PDB entry 2RMU | X-ray diffraction, 3.00 A resolution | chains 1 and 4 of the 4 polymer chains in the assembly

[Chain 1]
Name: Human rhinovirus 14 coat protein (subunit VP1)
Organism: Human rhinovirus 14
UniProtKB: P03303 (POLG_HRV14); residues 1-289 here correspond to UniProt positions 567-855 (UniProt number = residue number + 566)
Chain sequence (289 residues; row label = number of the first residue in the row):
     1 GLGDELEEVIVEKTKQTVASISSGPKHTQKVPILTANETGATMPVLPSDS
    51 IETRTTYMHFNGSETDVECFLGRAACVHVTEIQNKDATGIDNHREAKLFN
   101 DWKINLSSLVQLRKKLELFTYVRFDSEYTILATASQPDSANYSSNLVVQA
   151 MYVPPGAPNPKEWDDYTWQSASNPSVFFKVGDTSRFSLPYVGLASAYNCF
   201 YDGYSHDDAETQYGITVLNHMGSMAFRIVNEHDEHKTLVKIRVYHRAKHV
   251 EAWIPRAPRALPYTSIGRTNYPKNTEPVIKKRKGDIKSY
Disordered / not traced: 1-16
Construct notes: conflict L188 (Val755 in P03303)

[Chain 4]
Name: Human rhinovirus 14 coat protein (subunit VP4)
Organism: Human rhinovirus 14
UniProtKB: P03303 (POLG_HRV14); residue numbers follow UniProt; this construct covers 1-68
Chain sequence (68 residues; numbered 1 to 68; the number before each row is that of its first residue):
     1 GAQVSTQKSGSHENQNILTNGSNQTFTVINYYKDAASTSSAGQSLSMDPS
    51 KFTEPVKDLMLKGAPALN
Disordered / not traced: 1-28

[Interface between chain 1 and chain 4]
Pairs across the interface (41; chain 1 residue first):
  K30(1) - G63(4)
  V31(1) - G63(4)
  P32(1) - K62(4)
  P32(1) - G63(4)
  T35(1) - A66(4)
  A36(1) - A66(4)
  A36(1) - L67(4)  hydrophobic
  T39(1) - V56(4)
  T39(1) - M60(4)
  A41(1) - T53(4)
  A41(1) - V56(4)  hydrophobic
  A41(1) - M60(4)  hydrophobic
  T42(1) - T53(4)  hydrogen bond (backbone-backbone)
  M43(1) - E54(4)
  M43(1) - M60(4)  hydrophobic
  P44(1) - E54(4)
  P44(1) - K62(4)
  D49(1) - K62(4)  salt bridge
  N61(1) - Q43(4)
  G62(1) - Q43(4)
  S63(1) - Q43(4)
  D66(1) - Q43(4)
  D66(1) - S44(4)  hydrogen bond (side chain-backbone)
  D66(1) - L45(4)
  E68(1) - S40(4)  hydrogen bond
  E68(1) - A41(4)  hydrogen bond (side chain-backbone)
  D125(1) - A36(4)
  S187(1) - A36(4)  hydrogen bond (side chain-backbone)
  S187(1) - S37(4)
  P189(1) - A36(4)  hydrophobic
  R246(1) - S40(4)  hydrogen bond
  A247(1) - S40(4)
  K248(1) - A36(4)  hydrogen bond (side chain-backbone)
  K248(1) - S37(4)  hydrogen bond (side chain-backbone)
  K248(1) - T38(4)  hydrogen bond (side chain-backbone)
  K248(1) - S40(4)
  H249(1) - A35(4)
  H249(1) - T38(4)  hydrogen bond
  H249(1) - S39(4)  hydrogen bond (side chain-backbone)
  H249(1) - A41(4)
  P255(1) - F52(4)
Also at the interface, not in a pair above, chain 1 (27 interface residues in all): G40, L46, L188
Also at the interface, not in a pair above, chain 4 (22 interface residues in all): G42, M47, P55

[Overview]
27 residues of chain 1 and 22 residues of chain 4 are in contact; the contacts include 11 hydrogen bonds and 1
salt bridge. Polar pairs include D49(1)-K62(4), D66(1)-S44(4) and E68(1)-S40(4).
Here chain 1 is Human rhinovirus 14 coat protein (subunit VP1) and chain 4 is Human rhinovirus 14 coat protein
(subunit VP4), both from Human rhinovirus 14. Entry 2RMU (Three-dimensional structures of drug-resistant
mutants of human rhinovirus 14) was determined by X-ray diffraction (same publication as 1RMU).
